PDB entry 8SB3 | electron microscopy, 4.10 A resolution (low resolution: residue-level contacts below are approximate; hydrogen-bond / salt-bridge calls are withheld) | chains B and L of the 12 polymer chains in the assembly

# Chain B (and L)
Molecule: CH848.10.17.SOSIP gp41
Source organism: HIV-1 06TG.HT008
Notes: chain L of this document is another copy of the same molecule, construct and numbering; everything in this record applies to it too
Chain sequence (132 residues; row label = number of the first residue in the row; note: 21 numbers in that range are skipped by the numbering (no residue carries them; nothing is unmodelled there)):
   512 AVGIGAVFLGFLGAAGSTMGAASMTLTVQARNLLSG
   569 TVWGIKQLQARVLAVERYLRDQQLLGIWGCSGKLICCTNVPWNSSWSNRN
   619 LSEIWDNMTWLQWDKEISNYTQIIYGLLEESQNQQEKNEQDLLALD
Disordered / not traced: 512-521
Disulfides: Cys598-Cys604

# Chain B / chain L interface
Residue-residue contacts (24):
  Thr538(B) - Glu647(L)
  Thr538(B) - Asn651(L)
  Ala541(B) - Gln591(L)
  Arg542(B) - Gln591(L)
  Arg542(B) - Leu592(L)
  Leu545(B) - Arg588(L)
  Ser546(B) - Glu584(L)
  Val570(B) - Gln577(L)
  Gly572(B) - Ile573(L)
  Ile573(B) - Ile573(L)
  Leu576(B) - Ile573(L)
  Leu576(B) - Leu576(L)
  Leu576(B) - Gln577(L)
  Arg579(B) - Val580(L)
  Arg579(B) - Glu584(L)
  Val583(B) - Leu587(L)
  Tyr586(B) - Gln591(L)
  Leu587(B) - Leu587(L)
  Ser599(B) - Ser599(L)
  Gly600(B) - Ser599(L)
  Leu602(B) - Glu654(L)
  Ile603(B) - Glu654(L)
  Ile603(B) - Gln658(L)
  Cys605(B) - Leu661(L)
Also at the interface, not in a pair above, chain B (22 interface residues in all): Met535, Thr536, Val580, Lys601
Also at the interface, not in a pair above, chain L (16 interface residues in all): Ile595

# In short
22 residues of chain B face 16 of chain L across their interface.
Both chains are CH848.10.17.SOSIP gp41 (HIV-1 06TG.HT008). Entry 8SB3 (CryoEM structure of
DH270.2-CH848.10.17) was determined by electron microscopy together with 8SAL, 8SAN, 8SAQ, 8SAR, 8SAS, 8SAT
and 9 further entries from the same study.
